1C6X - chains A and B; structure by X-ray diffraction, 2.50 A resolution.

== Chain A ==
Molecule: Protein (protease)
Organism: Human immunodeficiency virus 1
Notes: EC 3.4.24.-
Reference sequence: O09893 (O09893_9HIV1); numbering as in UniProt (aligned over 1-99)
Amino-acid sequence (99 residues; each row starts with the number of its first residue):
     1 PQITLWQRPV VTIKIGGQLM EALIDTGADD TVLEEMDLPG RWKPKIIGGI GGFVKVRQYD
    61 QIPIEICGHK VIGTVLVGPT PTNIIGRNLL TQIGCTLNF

== Chain B ==
Molecule: Protein (protease)
Organism: Human immunodeficiency virus 1
Notes: EC 3.4.24.-
Reference sequence: O09893 (O09893_9HIV1); residues 201-299 here correspond to UniProt positions 1-99 (UniProt number = residue number - 200)
Amino-acid sequence (99 residues; numbered 201 to 299; the number before each row is that of its first residue):
   201 PQITLWQRPV VTIKIGGQLM EALIDTGADD TVLEEMDLPG RWKPKIIGGI GGFVKVRQYD
   261 QIPIEICGHK VIGTVLVGPT PTNIIGRNLL TQIGCTLNF

== Interface between chain A and chain B ==
Pairs across the interface - 94 pairs, chain A then chain B:
  Pro1(A) - Leu297(B)
  Pro1(A) - Asn298(B)
  Pro1(A) - Phe299(B)  hydrogen bond (backbone-backbone)
  Gln2(A) - Thr296(B)
  Gln2(A) - Leu297(B)
  Gln2(A) - Asn298(B)
  Ile3(A) - Thr296(B)
  Ile3(A) - Leu297(B)  hydrogen bond (backbone-backbone)
  Ile3(A) - Phe299(B)  hydrophobic
  Thr4(A) - Thr296(B)
  Leu5(A) - Thr226(B)
  Leu5(A) - Arg287(B)  hydrogen bond (backbone-side chain)
  Leu5(A) - Leu290(B)  hydrophobic
  Leu5(A) - Thr291(B)
  Leu5(A) - Cys295(B)
  Trp6(A) - Arg287(B)  hydrogen bond (backbone-side chain)
  Trp6(A) - Thr291(B)
  Trp6(A) - Gln292(B)
  Gln7(A) - Arg287(B)  hydrogen bond (backbone-side chain)
  Arg8(A) - Asp229(B)  salt bridge
  Arg8(A) - Arg287(B)
  Pro9(A) - Thr226(B)
  Pro9(A) - Arg287(B)
  Pro9(A) - Leu297(B)  hydrophobic
  Leu23(A) - Gly227(B)
  Ile24(A) - Thr226(B)  hydrogen bond (backbone-side chain)
  Ile24(A) - Leu297(B)  hydrophobic
  Asp25(A) - Asp225(B)
  Asp25(A) - Thr226(B)
  Asp25(A) - Gly227(B)
  Thr26(A) - Leu205(B)
  Thr26(A) - Pro209(B)
  Thr26(A) - Ile224(B)  hydrogen bond (side chain-backbone)
  Thr26(A) - Asp225(B)
  Thr26(A) - Thr226(B)  hydrogen bond (side chain-backbone)
  Thr26(A) - Leu297(B)
  Gly27(A) - Leu223(B)
  Gly27(A) - Asp225(B)
  Asp29(A) - Arg208(B)  salt bridge
  Gly49(A) - Ile250(B)
  Ile50(A) - Gly249(B)
  Ile50(A) - Ile250(B)
  Ile50(A) - Val254(B)
  Ile50(A) - Thr280(B)
  Gly51(A) - Ile250(B)
  Gly51(A) - Gly251(B)
  Gly51(A) - Gly252(B)
  Gly52(A) - Ile250(B)
  Gly52(A) - Gly251(B)  hydrogen bond (backbone-backbone)
  Val54(A) - Ile250(B)  hydrophobic
  Cys67(A) - Phe299(B)  hydrophobic
  Thr80(A) - Ile250(B)
  Arg87(A) - Leu205(B)  hydrogen bond (side chain-backbone)
  Arg87(A) - Trp206(B)
  Arg87(A) - Gln207(B)  hydrogen bond (side chain-backbone)
  Arg87(A) - Arg208(B)
  Arg87(A) - Pro209(B)
  Leu90(A) - Leu205(B)  hydrophobic
  Thr91(A) - Leu205(B)
  Thr91(A) - Trp206(B)
  Gln92(A) - Trp206(B)
  Ile93(A) - Phe299(B)
  Gly94(A) - Asn298(B)
  Gly94(A) - Phe299(B)
  Cys95(A) - Leu205(B)
  Cys95(A) - Leu297(B)  hydrophobic
  Cys95(A) - Asn298(B)
  Cys95(A) - Phe299(B)  hydrophobic
  Thr96(A) - Gln202(B)
  Thr96(A) - Ile203(B)
  Thr96(A) - Thr204(B)
  Thr96(A) - Thr296(B)
  Thr96(A) - Leu297(B)
  Thr96(A) - Asn298(B)  hydrogen bond (backbone-backbone)
  Leu97(A) - Pro201(B)
  Leu97(A) - Gln202(B)
  Leu97(A) - Ile203(B)  hydrogen bond (backbone-backbone)
  Leu97(A) - Leu205(B)  hydrophobic
  Leu97(A) - Thr226(B)
  Leu97(A) - Thr296(B)
  Leu97(A) - Leu297(B)  hydrophobic
  Asn98(A) - Pro201(B)
  Asn98(A) - Gln202(B)  hydrogen bond (side chain-backbone)
  Asn98(A) - Gly294(B)
  Asn98(A) - Cys295(B)
  Asn98(A) - Thr296(B)  hydrogen bond (backbone-backbone)
  Asn98(A) - Asn298(B)
  Phe99(A) - Pro201(B)  hydrogen bond (backbone-backbone)
  Phe99(A) - Ile203(B)  hydrophobic
  Phe99(A) - Cys267(B)  hydrophobic
  Phe99(A) - His269(B)
  Phe99(A) - Ile293(B)
  Phe99(A) - Gly294(B)
  Phe99(A) - Cys295(B)  hydrophobic
Other interface residues (no listed pair), chain A (37 interface residues in all): Val11, His69, Pro81, Ile84
Other interface residues (no listed pair), chain B (41 interface residues in all): Val211, Val232, Ile247, Phe253, Pro279, Pro281, Ile284

== Overview ==
The interface between chain A and chain B involves 37 residues on one side and 41 on the other, with 16
hydrogen bonds and 2 salt bridges. Among the polar pairs are Arg8(A)-Asp229(B), Asp29(A)-Arg208(B) and
Leu5(A)-Arg287(B).
Both chains are Protein (protease) (Human immunodeficiency virus 1). Entry 1C6X (Alternate binding site for
the P1-P3 group of a class of potent HIV-1 protease inhibitors as ...) was determined by X-ray diffraction
together with 1C6Y, 1C6Z and 1C70 from the same study.
